PDB entry 5HRQ | X-ray diffraction, 1.28 A resolution | chains D and J of the 12 polymer chains in the assembly

Chain D (and J):
Protein: Insulin B-Chain
Organism: Homo sapiens
Notes: engineered mutation(s): Pro28Hzp; chain J of this document is another copy of the same molecule, construct and numbering; everything in this record applies to it too
UniProt: P01308 (INS_HUMAN); residues 1-30 here correspond to UniProt positions 25-54 (UniProt number = residue number + 24)
Sequence (30 residues; each row starts with the number of its first residue):
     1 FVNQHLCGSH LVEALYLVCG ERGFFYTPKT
Modified positions: P28 ((4S)-4-hydroxy-L-proline; HZP)
Metal / ion sites: Zn2+: H10 (shared with 1 residue of chain H; 1 residue of chain L)
Small-molecule neighbours: phenol (IPH): C7, H10, L11, A14

How chain D and chain J interact:
Contacting residue pairs (4):
  E13(D) with E13(J)
  A14(D) with L17(J), hydrophobic
  L17(D) with A14(J), hydrophobic; L17(J), hydrophobic
Other interface residues (no listed pair), chain D (4 interface residues in all): V18
Other interface residues (no listed pair), chain J (4 interface residues in all): V18

In short:
Chain D and chain J each contribute 4 residues to their interface. Chain D binds phenol.
Chain D and chain J are both Insulin B-Chain (Homo sapiens); the structure, Insulin with proline analog HzP at
position B28 in the R6 state, was determined by X-ray diffraction (same publication as 5HPR, 5HPU and 5HQI).
